Entry 4EYB (X-ray diffraction, 1.16 A resolution); this record covers chain A.

Chain A:
Molecule: Beta-lactamase NDM-1
Organism: Klebsiella pneumoniae
Notes: EC 3.5.2.6
UniProt: C7C422 (BLAN1_KLEPN); numbering as in UniProt (aligned over 1-270)
Sequence (270 residues; each row starts with the number of its first residue):
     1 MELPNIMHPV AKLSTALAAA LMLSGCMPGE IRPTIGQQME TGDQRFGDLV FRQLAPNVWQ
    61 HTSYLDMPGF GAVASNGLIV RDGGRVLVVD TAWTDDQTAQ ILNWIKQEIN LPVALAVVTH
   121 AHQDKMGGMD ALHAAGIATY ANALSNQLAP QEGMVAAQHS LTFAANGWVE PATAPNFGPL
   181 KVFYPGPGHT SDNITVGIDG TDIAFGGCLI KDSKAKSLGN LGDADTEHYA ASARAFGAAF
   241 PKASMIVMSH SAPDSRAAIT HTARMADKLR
Unresolved in the structure: 1-29
Metal / ion sites: Zn2+ site 1: His120, His122, His189 (together with Oxacillin, hydroxylated form); Zn2+ site 2: Asp124, Cys208, His250 (together with Oxacillin, hydroxylated form)
Small-molecule neighbours: Oxacillin, hydroxylated form (0WO; (2R,4S)-2-[(R)-carboxy{[(5-methyl-3-phenyl-1,2-oxazol-4-yl)carbonyl]amino}methyl]-5,5-dimethyl-1,3-thiazolidine-4-carbo xylic acid): Leu65, Met67, Val73, Trp93, Ala121, His122, Gln123, Asp124, Glu152, Met154, His189, Cys208, Lys211, Leu218, Gly219, Asn220, His250
Curated features (UniProtKB/Swiss-Prot):
  - binding site (Zn(2+)): His120, His122, Asp124, His189, Cys208, His250
  - binding site (substrate): Lys211, Asn220

Summary:
Chain A binds Oxacillin, hydroxylated form. The Zn2+ site 1 is built by His120, His122 and His189. The Zn2+
site 2 is built by Asp124, Cys208 and His250. UniProt lists 6 Zn2+-binding residues and substrate-binding
residues Lys211 and Asn220.
Chain A is Beta-lactamase NDM-1 (Klebsiella pneumoniae); the structure, Crystal structure of NDM-1 bound to
hydrolyzed oxacillin, was determined by X-ray diffraction together with 4EXS, 4EXY, 4EY2, 4EYF and 4EYL from
the same study.
